PDB entry 7AR8 | electron microscopy, 3.53 A resolution | chains A and H of the 47 polymer chains in the assembly

[Chain A]
Molecule: NADH-ubiquinone oxidoreductase chain 3
From: Arabidopsis thaliana
Notes: EC 7.1.1.2
Reference sequence: P92533 (NU3M_ARATH); residue numbers follow UniProt; this construct covers 1-119
Amino-acid sequence (119 residues; row label = number of the first residue in the row):
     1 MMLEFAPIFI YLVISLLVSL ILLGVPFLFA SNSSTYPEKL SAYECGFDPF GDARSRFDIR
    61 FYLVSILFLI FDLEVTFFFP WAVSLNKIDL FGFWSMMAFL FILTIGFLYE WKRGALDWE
Disordered / not traced: 30-55, 119

[Chain H]
Molecule: NADH-ubiquinone oxidoreductase chain 1
From: Arabidopsis thaliana
Notes: EC 7.1.1.2
Reference sequence: B5TM92 (B5TM92_ARATH); residues 1-325 here = UniProt positions 1-325
Amino-acid sequence (325 residues; each row starts with the number of its first residue):
     1 MYIAVPAEIL GIILPLLLGV AFLVLAERKV MAFVQRRKGP DVVGSFGLLQ PLADGLKLIL
    61 KEPISPSSAN FFLFRMAPVA TFMLSLVAWA VVPFDYGMVL SDLNIGLLYL FAISSLGVYG
   121 IIIAGRSSNS KYAFLGALRS AAQMVSYEVS IGLILITVLI CVGSCNLSEI VMAQKQIWFG
   181 IPLFPVLVMF FISCLAETNR APFDLPEAEA ELVAGYNVEY SSMGFALFFL GEYANMILMS
   241 GLCTLFFLGG WLPILDLPIF KKIPGSIWFS IKVLFFLFLY IWVRAAFPRY RYDQLMGLGW
   301 KVFLPLSLAW VVSVSGLLVT FQWLP
Disordered / not traced: 1
Residues lining bound ligands:
  - phosphatidylethanolamine (PTY): Phe184, Pro185, Leu187, Val188, Met189, Phe191, Ile192, Pro202, Phe203, Phe275, Phe276, Leu279, Val283, Phe287, Tyr290, Leu298, Val302, Phe303, Leu306, Trp310
  - Ubiquinone-9 (UQ9): Leu14, Leu17, Leu18, Ala21, Val24, Arg28, Pro51, Asp54, Gly55, Leu58, Phe225, Ala226, Phe229, Leu230
From the paper describing this entry:
  - binding site for Ubiquinone-9: Phe225

[How chain A and chain H interact]
Pairs across the interface (77):
  Glu4(A) - Ser101(H)
  Glu4(A) - Asp102(H)
  Glu4(A) - Leu103(H)
  Phe5(A) - Leu103(H)  hydrophobic
  Phe5(A) - Ile105(H)  hydrophobic
  Ala6(A) - Tyr2(H)
  Ile8(A) - Ser101(H)
  Ile8(A) - Leu103(H)  hydrophobic
  Ile8(A) - Tyr109(H)
  Ile10(A) - Ile9(H)  hydrophobic
  Tyr11(A) - Ile9(H)
  Tyr11(A) - Ile12(H)
  Tyr11(A) - Ile13(H)  hydrophobic
  Tyr11(A) - Leu86(H)  hydrogen bond (side chain-backbone)
  Tyr11(A) - Trp89(H)
  Tyr11(A) - Ala90(H)  hydrophobic
  Tyr11(A) - Leu100(H)  hydrophobic
  Leu12(A) - Met83(H)
  Ile14(A) - Ile9(H)  hydrophobic
  Ser15(A) - Met83(H)
  Ser15(A) - Leu86(H)
  Leu16(A) - Met83(H)  hydrophobic
  Ser19(A) - Phe82(H)
  Leu22(A) - Phe82(H)  hydrophobic
  Leu22(A) - Met223(H)
  Leu22(A) - Leu227(H)  hydrophobic
  Leu23(A) - Arg75(H)
  Leu23(A) - Val79(H)  hydrophobic
  Leu23(A) - Met223(H)  hydrophobic
  Leu23(A) - Leu227(H)  hydrophobic
  Val25(A) - Ile59(H)  hydrophobic
  Pro26(A) - Ile59(H)
  Phe27(A) - Pro63(H)  hydrophobic
  Phe27(A) - Arg75(H)
  Phe29(A) - Ile59(H)  hydrophobic
  Arg56(A) - Phe134(H)
  Phe61(A) - Leu138(H)  hydrophobic
  Phe61(A) - Arg139(H)
  Val64(A) - Trp300(H)
  Leu67(A) - Trp300(H)  hydrophobic
  Phe68(A) - Val145(H)
  Phe68(A) - Glu148(H)
  Phe68(A) - Val149(H)  hydrophobic
  Phe68(A) - Trp300(H)
  Phe71(A) - Val149(H)  hydrophobic
  Phe71(A) - Leu304(H)  hydrophobic
  Asp72(A) - Phe111(H)
  Val75(A) - Phe111(H)  hydrophobic
  Val75(A) - Leu153(H)  hydrophobic
  Phe78(A) - Ile156(H)  hydrophobic
  Phe78(A) - Val311(H)  hydrophobic
  Phe79(A) - Leu108(H)  hydrophobic
  Phe79(A) - Ile156(H)  hydrophobic
  Phe79(A) - Leu159(H)  hydrophobic
  Trp81(A) - Ser315(H)
  Ala82(A) - Leu159(H)  hydrophobic
  Ala82(A) - Ile160(H)  hydrophobic
  Val83(A) - Leu159(H)  hydrophobic
  Val83(A) - Gly163(H)
  Val83(A) - Cys165(H)  hydrophobic
  Leu85(A) - Leu324(H)
  Asn86(A) - Leu324(H)
  Asn86(A) - Pro325(H)
  Asp89(A) - Leu324(H)
  Phe93(A) - Ser315(H)
  Phe93(A) - Gly316(H)
  Met97(A) - Val312(H)  hydrophobic
  Leu100(A) - Leu308(H)  hydrophobic
  Leu100(A) - Val312(H)  hydrophobic
  Phe107(A) - Trp300(H)
  Phe107(A) - Leu304(H)  hydrophobic
  Trp111(A) - Lys301(H)
  Leu116(A) - Gly297(H)
  Leu116(A) - Lys301(H)
  Asp117(A) - Lys301(H)
  Trp118(A) - Tyr292(H)  hydrophobic
  Trp118(A) - Met296(H)  hydrophobic
Interface residues without a listed pair, chain A (45 interface residues in all): Pro7, Glu74, Leu90, Thr104
Interface residues without a listed pair, chain H (59 interface residues in all): Val5, Pro6, Leu10, Leu60, Val87, Leu107, Ala142, Gly152, Asp293, Val319, Gln322

[Summary]
45 residues of chain A and 59 residues of chain H are in contact; the contacts include 1 hydrogen bond. The
hydrogen-bonded pair is Tyr11(A)-Leu86(H). Chain H binds Ubiquinone-9 and phosphatidylethanolamine. From the
paper: a binding site for Ubiquinone-9 at Phe225(H).
Here chain A is NADH-ubiquinone oxidoreductase chain 3 and chain H is NADH-ubiquinone oxidoreductase chain 1,
both from Arabidopsis thaliana. Entry 7AR8 (Cryo-EM structure of Arabidopsis thaliana complex-I (closed
conformation)) was determined by electron microscopy together with 7AQQ, 7AQR, 7AQW, 7AR7, 7AR9, 7ARB, 7ARC
and 7ARD from the same study.
